Entry 5ZKJ (X-ray diffraction, 2.80 A resolution); this record covers chains A and B of the 6 polymer chains in the assembly.

[Chain A (and B)]
Molecule: Nuclease EXOG, mitochondrial
Organism: Homo sapiens
Notes: EC 3.1.30.-; chain B of this document is another copy of the same molecule, construct and numbering; everything in this record applies to it too
Reference sequence: Q9Y2C4 (EXOG_HUMAN); residue numbers follow UniProt; this construct covers 42-368
Sequence (348 residues; numbered 21 to 368; the number before each row is that of its first residue):
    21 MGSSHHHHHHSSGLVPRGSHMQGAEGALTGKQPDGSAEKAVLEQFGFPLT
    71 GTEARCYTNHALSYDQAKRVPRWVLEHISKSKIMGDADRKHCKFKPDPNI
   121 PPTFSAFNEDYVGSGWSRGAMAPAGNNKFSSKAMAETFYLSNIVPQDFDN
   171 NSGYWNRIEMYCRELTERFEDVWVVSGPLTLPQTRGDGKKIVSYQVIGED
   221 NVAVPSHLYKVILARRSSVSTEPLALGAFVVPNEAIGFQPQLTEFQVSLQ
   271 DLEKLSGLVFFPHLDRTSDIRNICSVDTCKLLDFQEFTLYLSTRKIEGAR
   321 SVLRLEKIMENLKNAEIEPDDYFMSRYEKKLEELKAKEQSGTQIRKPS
Disordered / not traced: 21-55, 353-368 (chain B: 21-55, 359-368)
Construct notes: expression tag (21-41); engineered mutation Ala140 (His in Q9Y2C4)
Disulfides: Cys294-Cys299
Bound ions: Mg2+: Asn171 (shared with 2 residues of chain E)
UniProt features mapped onto this chain:
  - binding site (a divalent metal cation): Asn171
  - natural variant: Gly277 (G277V: Abolishes catalytic activity)
  - mutagenesis: Ser137 (S137D: No effect on catalytic activity)
From the paper describing this entry:
  - binding site for the 12-nt RNA strand: Lys148, Phe168, Asn171, Asn176, Arg314
  - Mg2+ coordination: Asn171
  - specificity-determining residues: Phe168, Asn171, Asn176
  - conformationally variable residues: Phe168
  - mutagenesis - H140A: abolished catalytic activity (proposed by the authors, not directly observed)
  - mutagenesis - N176A (20-fold): increased catalytic activity
  - mutagenesis - H140A/F168A (K_d_ = 3.15 uM): decreased binding to R2-DNA/RNA
  - mutagenesis - F168A, C299A: unchanged catalytic activity

[Interface between chain A and chain B]
Contacting residue pairs (112):
  Glu58(A) with Lys102(B), salt bridge
  Lys59(A) with Cys76(B)
  Val61(A) with His97(B); Trp193(B), hydrogen bond (backbone-side chain)
  Leu62(A) with Leu95(B); Glu96(B); His97(B); Trp193(B)
  Gln64(A) with Trp193(B); Arg235(B)
  Phe65(A) with Trp193(B), hydrophobic; Leu233(B), hydrophobic; Leu244(B), hydrophobic; Phe281(B); Pro282(B); His283(B), hydrogen bond (backbone-backbone); Leu284(B), hydrophobic
  Gly66(A) with Phe281(B); Pro282(B); His283(B)
  Phe67(A) with Ala74(B), hydrophobic; Cys76(B), hydrophobic; Ala81(B), hydrophobic; Trp93(B), hydrophobic; Leu95(B), hydrophobic; Pro282(B)
  Pro68(A) with Trp93(B), hydrophobic; Val279(B)
  Leu69(A) with Leu278(B); Val279(B), hydrogen bond (backbone-backbone); Pro282(B), hydrophobic
  Thr70(A) with Trp93(B); Leu278(B)
  Thr72(A) with Thr72(B), hydrogen bond
  Ala74(A) with Phe67(B), hydrophobic
  Cys76(A) with Lys59(B); Phe67(B), hydrophobic
  Ala81(A) with Phe67(B), hydrophobic
  Gln86(A) with Gly277(B)
  Ala87(A) with Ser276(B); Gly277(B)
  Lys88(A) with Lys88(B)
  Arg89(A) with Lys274(B), hydrogen bond (side chain-backbone)
  Arg92(A) with Thr70(B); Ala87(B); Arg92(B)
  Trp93(A) with Phe67(B), hydrophobic; Pro68(B), hydrophobic; Thr70(B)
  Leu95(A) with Leu62(B); Phe67(B), hydrophobic
  Glu96(A) with Leu62(B)
  His97(A) with Val61(B); Leu62(B)
  Thr123(A) with Lys274(B), hydrogen bond (backbone-side chain)
  Phe124(A) with Glu273(B); Leu278(B); Val279(B), hydrophobic
  Trp193(A) with Val61(B), hydrogen bond (side chain-backbone); Leu62(B); Gln64(B); Phe65(B), hydrophobic
  Val195(A) with Pro68(B), hydrophobic
  Pro202(A) with Asn221(B)
  Lys209(A) with Gln215(B)
  Lys210(A) with Gln215(B); Val216(B), hydrogen bond (backbone-backbone); Gly218(B), hydrogen bond (side chain-backbone); Asn221(B), hydrogen bond
  Ile211(A) with Tyr214(B); Gln215(B)
  Val212(A) with Val212(B); Ser213(B); Tyr214(B), hydrogen bond (backbone-backbone); Val216(B), hydrophobic
  Ser213(A) with Ile211(B); Val212(B); Ser213(B), hydrogen bond
  Tyr214(A) with Ile211(B); Val212(B), hydrogen bond (backbone-backbone)
  Gln215(A) with Lys209(B); Lys210(B)
  Val216(A) with Lys210(B), hydrogen bond (backbone-backbone); Val212(B), hydrophobic
  Gly218(A) with Lys210(B), hydrogen bond (backbone-side chain)
  Asp220(A) with Lys274(B), salt bridge
  Asn221(A) with Lys210(B), hydrogen bond
  Leu233(A) with Phe65(B), hydrophobic
  Arg235(A) with Gln64(B)
  Leu244(A) with Phe65(B), hydrophobic
  Glu273(A) with Phe124(B)
  Lys274(A) with Arg89(B), hydrogen bond (backbone-side chain); Thr123(B)
  Ser276(A) with Ala87(B)
  Gly277(A) with Gln86(B); Ala87(B); Phe124(B)
  Leu278(A) with Leu69(B); Thr70(B); Phe124(B)
  Val279(A) with Pro68(B); Leu69(B), hydrogen bond (backbone-backbone); Phe124(B), hydrophobic
  Phe281(A) with Phe65(B)
  Pro282(A) with Phe65(B); Gly66(B); Phe67(B); Leu69(B), hydrophobic
  His283(A) with Gln64(B); Phe65(B), hydrogen bond (backbone-backbone); Gly66(B)
  Leu284(A) with Phe65(B), hydrophobic
Other interface residues (no listed pair), chain A (59 interface residues in all): Glu63, Thr78, Asn79, His80, Ser83, Phe280
Other interface residues (no listed pair), chain B (60 interface residues in all): Glu58, Glu63, His80, Ser83, Val195, Thr200, Pro202, Glu219, Leu275, Phe280

[Summary]
59 residues of chain A and 60 residues of chain B are in contact; the contacts include 19 hydrogen bonds and 2
salt bridges. Polar pairs include Glu58(A)-Lys102(B), Asp220(A)-Lys274(B) and Val61(A)-Trp193(B). The paper
reports a binding site for the 12-nt RNA strand at Lys148(A), Phe168(A) and Asn171(A) among others; H140A of
chain A abolishes catalytic activity; 5 substitutions were tested in all.
Chain A and chain B are both Nuclease EXOG, mitochondrial (Homo sapiens); the structure, Human EXOG-H140A in
complex with RNA/DNA hybrid duplex, was determined by X-ray diffraction (same publication as 5ZKI and 6IID).
